2K04 - chains A and B of the 4 polymer chains in the assembly; structure by solution NMR.

[Chain A]
Molecule: Stromal cell-derived factor 1
Source organism: Homo sapiens
Notes: fragment: SDF-1-alpha(3-67) domain
UniProt: P48061 (SDF1_HUMAN); residues 1-68 here correspond to UniProt positions 22-89 (UniProt number = residue number + 21)
Chain sequence (70 residues; numbered -1 to 68; the number before each row is that of its first residue; numbers below 1 keep their minus sign (Gly-1 is residue -1)):
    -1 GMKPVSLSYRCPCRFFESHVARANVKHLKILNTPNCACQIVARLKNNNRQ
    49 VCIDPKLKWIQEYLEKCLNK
Unresolved in the structure: -1 to 0
Construct notes: expression tag (-1 to 0); engineered mutation Cys36 (Leu57 in P48061), Cys65 (Ala86 in P48061)
Swiss-Prot annotation at these positions:
  - region: Arg8 to Arg12 (Receptor and heparin binding), Val18 to Arg20 (Receptor binding), Lys27 to Leu29 (Receptor binding), Val39 to Val49 (Receptor binding)
  - motif: Lys1, Pro2 (Receptor activation motif)
  - binding site (heparin): Arg20 to Asn30, Arg41, Gln48, Lys64
  - site: Lys24 (Important for integrin interaction and activation), His25 (Important for dimer formation), Lys27 (Important for integrin interaction and activation), Lys43 (Important for integrin interaction and activation)
Cystine bridges: Cys9-Cys34, Cys11-Cys50
Reported in the primary citation:
  - mutagenesis - R20A, R41A, E60A, E63A, K64A: unchanged signaling with C-X-C chemokine receptor type 4 (chain B)
  - mutagenesis - V23A: decreased stability
  - mutagenesis - H25R: unchanged signaling
  - mutagenesis - V39A: decreased signaling

[Chain B]
Molecule: C-X-C chemokine receptor type 4
Source organism: Homo sapiens
Notes: fragment: N-terminus, residues 1-38
UniProt: P61073 (CXCR4_HUMAN); residues 101-138 here correspond to UniProt positions 1-38 (UniProt number = residue number - 100)
Chain sequence (40 residues; numbered 99 to 138; the number before each row is that of its first residue):
    99 GSMEGISIYTSDNYTEEMGSGDYDSMKEPAFREENANFNK
Unresolved in the structure: 99-100
Construct notes: expression tag (99-100); engineered mutation Ala128 (Cys28 in P61073)

[How chain A and chain B interact]
Residue-residue contacts - 49 pairs, chain A then chain B:
  Pro2(A) - Asn111(B)
  Pro2(A) - Glu114(B)
  Val3(A) - Asn111(B)
  Ser4(A) - Asn111(B)
  Ser4(A) - Tyr112(B)
  Pro10(A) - Tyr112(B)
  Pro10(A) - Gly117(B)
  Arg12(A) - Gly117(B)
  Phe13(A) - Gly117(B)
  Phe13(A) - Ser118(B)
  Phe13(A) - Gly119(B)
  Phe13(A) - Asp120(B)
  Phe14(A) - Asp120(B)
  Phe14(A) - Tyr121(B)
  Glu15(A) - Ser118(B)
  Glu15(A) - Gly119(B)
  Glu15(A) - Asp120(B)
  Glu15(A) - Tyr121(B)
  Ser16(A) - Asp120(B)
  Ser16(A) - Tyr121(B)
  Ser16(A) - Asp122(B)
  Ser16(A) - Ser123(B)
  Ser16(A) - Met124(B)
  His17(A) - Tyr121(B)
  His17(A) - Asp122(B)
  His17(A) - Ser123(B)
  His17(A) - Met124(B)
  Val18(A) - Tyr121(B)
  Ala19(A) - Tyr121(B)
  Lys27(A) - Tyr112(B)
  Ile28(A) - Tyr107(B)
  Leu29(A) - Tyr107(B)
  Leu29(A) - Tyr112(B)
  Asn30(A) - Ile106(B)
  Asn30(A) - Tyr107(B)
  Val39(A) - Tyr112(B)
  Arg47(A) - Met116(B)
  Gln48(A) - Glu115(B)
  Gln48(A) - Met116(B)
  Val49(A) - Ser118(B)
  Cys50(A) - Ser118(B)
  Asp52(A) - Lys125(B)
  Lys54(A) - Lys125(B)
  Lys54(A) - Glu126(B)
  Lys54(A) - Pro127(B)
  Lys56(A) - Lys125(B)
  Lys56(A) - Glu132(B)
  Lys56(A) - Asn133(B)
  Gln59(A) - Pro127(B)
Interface residues without a listed pair, chain A (31 interface residues in all): Arg8, Cys11, Asn22, Thr31, Arg41, Leu55
Interface residues without a listed pair, chain B (22 interface residues in all): Ser109, Asn135

[Summary]
Chain A and chain B form an interface of 31 and 22 residues respectively. Curated annotation (UniProt) lists
14 heparin-binding residues on chain A. The paper reports that V23A of chain A reduces stability; V39A of
chain A reduces signaling; 8 substitutions were tested in all.
Here chain A is Stromal cell-derived factor 1 and chain B is C-X-C chemokine receptor type 4, both from Homo
sapiens. Entry 2K04 (Structure of SDF1 in complex with the CXCR4 N-terminus containing no sulfotyrosines) was
determined by solution NMR, deposited together with 2K03 and 2K05.
